Entry 9DDN (electron microscopy, 3.18 A resolution); this record covers chains E and G of the 9 polymer chains in the assembly.

# Chain E
Molecule: Tol-Pal system protein TolQ
From: Escherichia coli
UniProtKB: P0ABV0 (TOLQ_ECO57); numbering as in UniProt (aligned over 1-230)
Chain sequence (230 residues; row label = number of the first residue in the row):
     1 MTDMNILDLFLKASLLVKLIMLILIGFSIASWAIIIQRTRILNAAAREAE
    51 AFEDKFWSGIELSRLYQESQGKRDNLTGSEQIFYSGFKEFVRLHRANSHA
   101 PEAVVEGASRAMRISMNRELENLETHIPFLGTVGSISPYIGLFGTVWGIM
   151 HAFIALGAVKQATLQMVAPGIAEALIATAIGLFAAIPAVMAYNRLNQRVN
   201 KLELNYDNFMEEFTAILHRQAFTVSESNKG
Disordered / not traced: 1-4, 226-230

# Chain G
Molecule: Tol-Pal system protein TolA
From: Escherichia coli
UniProtKB: P19934 (TOLA_ECOLI); numbering as in UniProt (aligned over 2-421)
Chain sequence (433 residues; row label = number of the first residue in the row; numbers below 1 keep their minus sign (Met-11 is residue -11)):
   -11 MGSWSHPQFEKGSSKATEQNDKLKRAIIISAVLHVILFAALIWSSFDENI
    39 EASAGGGGGSSIDAVMVDSGAVVEQYKRMQSQESSAKRSDEQRKMKEQQA
    89 AEELREKQAAEQERLKQLEKERLAAQEQKKQAEEAAKQAELKQKQAEEAA
   139 AKAAADAKAKAEADAKAAEEAAKKAAADAKKKAEAEAAKAAAEAQKKAEA
   189 AAAALKKKAEAAEAAAAEARKKAATEAAEKAKAEAEKKAAAEKAAADKKA
   239 AAEKAAADKKAAEKAAAEKAAADKKAAAEKAAADKKAAAAKAAAEKAAAA
   289 KAAAEADDIFGELSSGKNAPKTGGGAKGNNASPAGSGNTKNNGASGADIN
   339 NYAGQIKSAIESKFYDASSYAGKTCTLRIKLAPDGMLLDIKPEGGDPALC
   389 QAALAAAKLAKIPKPPSQAVYEVFKNAPLDFKP
Disordered / not traced: -11 to 3, 35-421
Sequence notes: expression tag (-11 to 1)

# Chain E / chain G interface
Residue-residue contacts (19):
  Asn5(E) with Ser33(G); Phe34(G)
  Ile6(E) with Ser33(G)
  Ile25(E) with Phe26(G), hydrophobic
  Ser28(E) with His22(G), hydrogen bond
  Ile29(E) with Ser18(G), hydrogen bond (backbone-side chain); Ala19(G), hydrophobic; His22(G)
  Trp32(E) with Ser18(G); His22(G)
  Ala33(E) with Ala14(G); Ile15(G), hydrophobic; Ser18(G)
  Ile34(E) with Leu11(G), hydrophobic
  Gln37(E) with Gln7(G), hydrogen bond (side chain-backbone); Leu11(G); Ala14(G)
  Ile41(E) with Gln7(G)
  His126(E) with Leu11(G)
Other interface residues (no listed pair), chain E (15 interface residues in all): Leu7, Ala30, Ile36, Ile180
Other interface residues (no listed pair), chain G (13 interface residues in all): Lys10, Ile17, Ile30

# In short
15 residues of chain E face 13 of chain G across their interface, with 3 hydrogen bonds. Polar pairs include
Ser28(E)-His22(G), Ile29(E)-Ser18(G) and Gln37(E)-Gln7(G).
Chain E is Tol-Pal system protein TolQ and chain G is Tol-Pal system protein TolA, both from Escherichia coli;
the structure, E. coli TolAQR conformation II, was determined by electron microscopy (same publication as
9DDM, 9DDO, 9DDP and 9DDQ).
